Entry 5MVS (X-ray diffraction, 2.18 A resolution); this record covers chains A and B.

[Chain A (and B)]
Name: Histone-lysine N-methyltransferase, H3 lysine-79 specific
Organism: Homo sapiens
Notes: EC 2.1.1.43; chain B of this document is another copy of the same molecule, construct and numbering; everything in this record applies to it too
Reference sequence: Q8TEK3 (DOT1L_HUMAN); residues 2-332 here = UniProt positions 2-332
Chain sequence (334 residues; numbered 0 to 333; the number before each row is that of its first residue; numbering starts at 0):
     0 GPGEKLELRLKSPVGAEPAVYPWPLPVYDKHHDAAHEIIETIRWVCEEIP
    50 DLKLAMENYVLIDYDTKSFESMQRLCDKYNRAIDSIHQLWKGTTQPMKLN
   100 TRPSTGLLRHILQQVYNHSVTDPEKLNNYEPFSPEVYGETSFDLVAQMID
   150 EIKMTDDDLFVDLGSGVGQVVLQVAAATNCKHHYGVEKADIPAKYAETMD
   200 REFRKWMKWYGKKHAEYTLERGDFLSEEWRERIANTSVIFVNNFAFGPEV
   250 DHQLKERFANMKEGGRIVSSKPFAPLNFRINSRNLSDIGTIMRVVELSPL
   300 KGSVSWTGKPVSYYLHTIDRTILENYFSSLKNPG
Not modelled in the structure: 0-4, 93-98, 302-303, 333 (chain B: 0-3, 93-98, 332-333)
Sequence notes: expression tag (0-1, 333)
Curated features (UniProtKB/Swiss-Prot):
  - binding site (S-adenosyl-L-methionine): Tyr-136 to Thr-139, Phe-159 to Gln-168, Glu-186, Asp-222, Phe-223
  - modified residue: Ser-297 (Phosphoserine)
Ligand contacts:
  - 5JJ (N~6~-(2,6-dichlorophenyl)-N~6~-(pent-2-yn-1-yl)quinoline-4,6-diamine): Pro-130, Phe-131, Tyr-136, Thr-139, Ser-140, Leu-143, Val-144, Met-147, Val-169, Phe-239, Val-240, Asn-241, Val-267, Ser-268, Ser-269, Val-310, Ser-311, Tyr-312
  - adenosine (ADN): Gly-163, Gly-165, Val-185, Glu-186, Lys-187, Ala-188, Gly-221, Asp-222, Phe-223, Leu-224, Asn-241, Phe-245
What the authors report for this chain:
  - conformationally variable residues (loop rearrangement): Asn-126 to Ser-140

[Interface between chain A and chain B]
Contacting residue pairs - 44 pairs, chain A then chain B:
  Lys-29(A) / Glu-123(B)
  Lys-29(A) / Tyr-128(B)
  Lys-29(A) / Glu-134(B)  salt bridge
  His-30(A) / Asn-127(B)  hydrogen bond (side chain-backbone)
  His-30(A) / Tyr-128(B)
  His-30(A) / Glu-129(B)
  His-30(A) / Ser-132(B)
  His-30(A) / Glu-134(B)  salt bridge
  His-30(A) / Val-135(B)
  His-31(A) / Glu-138(B)  salt bridge
  Glu-39(A) / Lys-308(B)  salt bridge
  Glu-39(A) / Pro-309(B)
  Arg-42(A) / Pro-309(B)
  Trp-43(A) / Leu-299(B)  hydrophobic
  Trp-43(A) / Gly-307(B)
  Trp-43(A) / Pro-309(B)
  Glu-46(A) / Leu-299(B)
  Ile-61(A) / Lys-270(B)
  Ile-61(A) / Tyr-313(B)
  Tyr-63(A) / Phe-243(B)
  Thr-104(A) / Thr-306(B)
  Gly-105(A) / Thr-306(B)
  Arg-108(A) / Thr-306(B)  hydrogen bond (side chain-backbone)
  Asn-127(A) / His-30(B)  hydrogen bond (backbone-side chain)
  Tyr-128(A) / Lys-29(B)
  Tyr-128(A) / His-30(B)
  Glu-129(A) / His-30(B)
  Ser-132(A) / His-30(B)  hydrogen bond
  Glu-134(A) / His-30(B)  salt bridge
  Val-135(A) / His-30(B)
  Glu-138(A) / His-31(B)  salt bridge
  Phe-243(A) / Tyr-63(B)
  Pro-271(A) / Ile-61(B)
  Leu-299(A) / Trp-43(B)  hydrophobic
  Leu-299(A) / Glu-46(B)
  Thr-306(A) / Thr-104(B)
  Thr-306(A) / Gly-105(B)
  Thr-306(A) / Arg-108(B)  hydrogen bond (backbone-side chain)
  Gly-307(A) / Trp-43(B)
  Lys-308(A) / Glu-39(B)  salt bridge
  Pro-309(A) / Glu-39(B)
  Pro-309(A) / Arg-42(B)
  Pro-309(A) / Trp-43(B)
  Tyr-313(A) / Ile-61(B)
Also at the interface, not in a pair above, chain A (30 interface residues in all): His-35, Pro-130, Leu-275
Also at the interface, not in a pair above, chain B (32 interface residues in all): His-35, Pro-122, Pro-130, Pro-271

[Summary]
30 residues of chain A face 32 of chain B across their interface, with 5 hydrogen bonds and 7 salt bridges.
Polar contacts include Lys-29(A)/Glu-134(B), His-30(A)/Glu-134(B) and His-31(A)/Glu-138(B). Bound to chain A:
adenosine and compound 5JJ. Curated annotation (UniProt) lists 17 S-adenosyl-L-methionine-binding residues on
chain A. From the paper: conformational variability at Asn-126(A).
Both chains are Histone-lysine N-methyltransferase, H3 lysine-79 specific (Homo sapiens). Entry 5MVS (Crystal
structure of Dot1L in complex with adenosine and inhibitor CPD1
[N6-(2,6-dichlorophenyl)-N6-(pent-2-yn-1-yl)quinoline-4,6-diamine]) was determined by X-ray diffraction
together with 5MW3 and 5MW4 from the same study.
